Entry 8C0V (electron microscopy, 4.10 A resolution (low resolution: residue-level contacts below are approximate; hydrogen-bond / salt-bridge calls are withheld)); this record covers chains D and E of the 7 polymer chains in the assembly.

[Chain D]
Molecule: Peroxisomal ATPase PEX6
From: Saccharomyces cerevisiae
Notes: EC 3.6.4.-
Reference sequence: P33760 (PEX6_YEAST); residues 1-1030 here = UniProt positions 1-1030
Chain sequence (1030 residues; row label = number of the first residue in the row):
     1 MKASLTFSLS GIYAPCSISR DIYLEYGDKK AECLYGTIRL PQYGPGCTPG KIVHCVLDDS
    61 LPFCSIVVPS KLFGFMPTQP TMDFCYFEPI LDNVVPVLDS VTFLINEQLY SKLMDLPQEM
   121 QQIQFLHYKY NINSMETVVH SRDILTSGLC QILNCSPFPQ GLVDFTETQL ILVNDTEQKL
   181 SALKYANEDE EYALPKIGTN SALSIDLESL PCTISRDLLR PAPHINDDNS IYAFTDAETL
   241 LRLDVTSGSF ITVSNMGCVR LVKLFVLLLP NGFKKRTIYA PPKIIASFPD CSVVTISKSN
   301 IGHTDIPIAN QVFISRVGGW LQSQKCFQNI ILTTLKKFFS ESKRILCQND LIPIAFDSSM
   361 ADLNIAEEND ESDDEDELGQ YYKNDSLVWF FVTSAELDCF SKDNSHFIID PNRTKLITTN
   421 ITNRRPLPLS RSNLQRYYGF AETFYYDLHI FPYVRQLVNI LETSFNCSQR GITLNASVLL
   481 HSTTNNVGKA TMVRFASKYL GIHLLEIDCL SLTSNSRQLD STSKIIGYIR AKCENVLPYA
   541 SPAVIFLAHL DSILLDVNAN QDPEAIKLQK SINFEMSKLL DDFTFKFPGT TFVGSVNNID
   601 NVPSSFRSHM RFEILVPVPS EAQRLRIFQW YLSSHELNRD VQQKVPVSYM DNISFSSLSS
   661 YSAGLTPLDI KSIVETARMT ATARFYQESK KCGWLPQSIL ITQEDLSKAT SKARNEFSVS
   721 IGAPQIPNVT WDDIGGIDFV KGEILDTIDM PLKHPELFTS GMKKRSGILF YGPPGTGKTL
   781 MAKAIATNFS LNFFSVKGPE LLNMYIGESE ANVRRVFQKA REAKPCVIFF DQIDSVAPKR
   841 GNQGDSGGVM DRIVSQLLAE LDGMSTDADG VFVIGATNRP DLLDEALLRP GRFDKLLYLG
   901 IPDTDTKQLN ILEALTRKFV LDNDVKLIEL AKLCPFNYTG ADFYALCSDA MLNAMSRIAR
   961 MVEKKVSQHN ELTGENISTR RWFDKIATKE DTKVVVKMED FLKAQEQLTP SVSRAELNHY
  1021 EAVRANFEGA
Differences from the reference sequence: engineered mutation Q832 (Glu in P33760)
Residues lining bound ligands:
  - ATP (adenosine-5'-triphosphate), molecule 1: F444, Y446, N485, N486, V487, G488, K489, A490, T491, H549, N597, I627, Y631, P667, K671
  - ATP, molecule 2: D733, I734, G735, P774, G775, T776, G777, K778, T779, L780, Q832, I911, G940, A941, Y944
  - ATP, molecule 3: K763, L858, A886, R889, R892
Curated features (UniProtKB/Swiss-Prot):
  - binding site (ATP): G772 to T779
What the authors report for this chain:
  - mutagenesis - E832Q: decreased catalytic activity
  - binding site for ATP: K489, T491, H549, K671, R889, R892
  - mutagenesis - R889K: decreased catalytic activity (citing earlier work)
  - binding site for unknown peptide: Y805

[Chain E]
Molecule: Peroxisomal ATPase PEX1
From: Saccharomyces cerevisiae
Notes: EC 3.6.4.-
Reference sequence: P24004 (PEX1_YEAST); numbering as in UniProt (aligned over 201-1023)
Chain sequence (823 residues; numbered 201 to 1023; the number before each row is that of its first residue):
   201 TILKNGAIQL LKKVILRSTV CKMDFPKDNL FVVYISDGAQ LPSQKGYASI VKCSLRQSKK
   261 SDSDNKSVGI PSKKIGVFIK CDSQIPENHI ALSSHLWDAF FTHPMNGAKI KLEFLQMNQA
   321 NIISGRNATV NIKYFGKDVP TKSGDQYSKL LGGSLLTNNL ILPTEQIIIE IKKGESEQQL
   381 CNLNEISNES VQWKVTQMGK EEVKDIIERH LPKHYHVKET GEVSRTSKDE DDFITVNSIK
   441 KEMVNYLTSP IIATPAIILD GKQGIGKTRL LKELINEVEK DHHIFVKYAD CETLHETSNL
   501 DKTQKLIMEW CSFCYWYGPS LIVLDNVEAL FGKPQANDGD PSNNGQWDNA SKLLNFFINQ
   561 VTKIFNKDNK RIRVLFSGKQ KTQINPLLFD KHFVSETWSL RAPDKHARAK LLEYFFSKNQ
   621 IMKLNRDLQF SDLSLETEGF SPLDLEIFTE KIFYDLQLER DCDNVVTREL FSKSLSAFTP
   681 SALRGVKLTK ETNIKWGDIG ALANAKDVLL ETLEWPTKYE PIFVNCPLRL RSGILLYGYP
   741 GCGKTLLASA VAQQCGLNFI SVKGPEILNK FIGASEQNIR ELFERAQSVK PCILFFDEFD
   801 SIAPKRGHDS TGVTDRVVNQ LLTQMDGAEG LDGVYILAAT SRPDLIDSAL LRPGRLDKSV
   861 ICNIPTESER LDILQAIVNS KDKDTGQKKF ALEKNADLKL IAEKTAGFSG ADLQGLCYNA
   921 YLKSVHRWLS AADQSEVVPG NDNIEYFSIN EHGRREENRL RLKTLLQQDV VHETKTSTSA
   981 ASELTAVVTI NDLLEACQET KPSISTSELV KLRGIYDRFQ KDR
Not modelled in the structure: 1022-1023
Metal / ion sites: Mg2+ site 1: T468 (together with ATP); Mg2+ site 2: D826 (together with ATP)
Residues lining bound ligands:
  - ADP (adenosine-5'-diphosphate): D698, G741, C742, G743, K744, T745, L746, I873, I877, D912, Q914
  - ATP (adenosine-5'-triphosphate), molecule 1: F433, I434, V436, K462, Q463, G464, I465, G466, K467, T468, R469, D525, Y614, F615, P642, E646
  - ATP, molecule 2: D826, R852, R855
Curated features (UniProtKB/Swiss-Prot):
  - binding site (ATP): G461 to T468, G738 to T745
What the authors report for this chain:
  - binding site for ATP: K467, T468, N526, K591, R852, R855
  - mutagenesis - R852K: abolished catalytic activity (citing earlier work)
  - binding site for unknown peptide: F771

[Chain D / chain E interface]
Residue-residue contacts - 117 pairs, chain D then chain E:
  D357(D) - Y515(E)
  S359(D) - Y515(E)
  S359(D) - I564(E)
  D362(D) - R256(E)
  D362(D) - M508(E)
  L363(D) - S254(E)
  L363(D) - W516(E)
  N364(D) - S254(E)
  N364(D) - L255(E)
  N364(D) - R256(E)
  N369(D) - K311(E)
  S372(D) - T201(E)
  D373(D) - T201(E)
  D373(D) - K274(E)
  D373(D) - K311(E)
  D373(D) - E313(E)
  E375(D) - K213(E)
  E377(D) - I215(E)
  L378(D) - I215(E)
  Y381(D) - K309(E)
  Y381(D) - Y515(E)
  Y382(D) - W516(E)
  K383(D) - K567(E)
  N384(D) - K567(E)
  D385(D) - K563(E)
  D385(D) - K567(E)
  N486(D) - D590(E)
  L510(D) - W547(E)
  L510(D) - K552(E)
  S511(D) - Q504(E)
  S511(D) - F556(E)
  T513(D) - L500(E)
  T513(D) - Q504(E)
  S514(D) - K552(E)
  S516(D) - K552(E)
  D551(D) - N544(E)
  L555(D) - N543(E)
  L555(D) - N544(E)
  N601(D) - S542(E)
  N601(D) - N544(E)
  R639(D) - N566(E)
  R639(D) - K567(E)
  D640(D) - N566(E)
  D640(D) - K567(E)
  D640(D) - D568(E)
  D640(D) - N569(E)
  V641(D) - I451(E)
  Q643(D) - K570(E)
  L668(D) - K591(E)
  D669(D) - H592(E)
  E675(D) - A453(E)
  R678(D) - N569(E)
  M679(D) - Y446(E)
  M679(D) - I451(E)
  M679(D) - I452(E)
  M679(D) - A453(E)
  T682(D) - I451(E)
  K712(D) - S595(E)
  E716(D) - H592(E)
  P724(D) - E829(E)
  Q725(D) - E829(E)
  I726(D) - A828(E)
  P727(D) - A828(E)
  P774(D) - R852(E)
  K783(D) - A828(E)
  K797(D) - Q820(E)
  K797(D) - T823(E)
  K797(D) - Q824(E)
  G798(D) - T823(E)
  P799(D) - E776(E)
  P799(D) - R816(E)
  P799(D) - Q820(E)
  E800(D) - E776(E)
  E800(D) - R780(E)
  E800(D) - Q820(E)
  L802(D) - I772(E)
  L802(D) - R816(E)
  N803(D) - I772(E)
  N803(D) - G773(E)
  Q832(D) - N819(E)
  Q832(D) - L822(E)
  Q832(D) - T823(E)
  S835(D) - R816(E)
  Q843(D) - D809(E)
  Q843(D) - S810(E)
  Q843(D) - T811(E)
  M850(D) - R816(E)
  R879(D) - H808(E)
  K918(D) - P727(E)
  Y944(D) - L728(E)
  Y944(D) - R729(E)
  A945(D) - R731(E)
  A945(D) - P853(E)
  C947(D) - L728(E)
  S948(D) - L728(E)
  S948(D) - R731(E)
  D949(D) - R731(E)
  M951(D) - C726(E)
  M951(D) - P727(E)
  L952(D) - E711(E)
  M955(D) - I722(E)
  M955(D) - F723(E)
  M955(D) - C726(E)
  S956(D) - E711(E)
  I958(D) - I722(E)
  A959(D) - Y719(E)
  R981(D) - K605(E)
  F983(D) - E720(E)
  F983(D) - P721(E)
  T992(D) - I722(E)
  Q1007(D) - F1019(E)
  T1009(D) - F1019(E)
  T1009(D) - Q1020(E)
  S1011(D) - R852(E)
  S1011(D) - P853(E)
  S1011(D) - K1021(E)
  E1016(D) - S848(E)
Also at the interface, not in a pair above, chain D (97 interface residues in all): M360, I365, A366, N485, S552, D556, N558, N598, Q642, S672, T676, Y686, G775, T779, M804, D831, D834, N878, L882, F919, A941, V994, L1008, P1010
Also at the interface, not in a pair above, chain E (86 interface residues in all): L216, R217, V251, K252, C253, Q257, P450, D501, S512, F513, N555, R571, F589, R806, D826, G827

[Summary]
Chain D and chain E form an interface of 97 and 86 residues respectively. One ATP molecule is bound between
chain D and chain E. Chain D binds 3 copies of ATP. The paper reports a binding site for ATP at K489(D),
T491(D) and K467(E) among others; E832Q and R889K of chain D reduce catalytic activity.
Chain D is Peroxisomal ATPase PEX6 and chain E is Peroxisomal ATPase PEX1, both from Saccharomyces cerevisiae;
the structure, Structure of the peroxisomal Pex1/Pex6 ATPase complex bound to a substrate in single seam
state, was determined by electron microscopy (same publication as 8C0W).
